1Q20 - chain A; structure by X-ray diffraction, 2.30 A resolution.

Chain A:
Name: sulfotransferase family, cytosolic, 2B, member 1 isoform b
Source organism: Homo sapiens
UniProt: O00204 (ST2B1_HUMAN); residues 19-312 here = UniProt positions 19-312
Chain sequence (299 residues; row label = number of the first residue in the row):
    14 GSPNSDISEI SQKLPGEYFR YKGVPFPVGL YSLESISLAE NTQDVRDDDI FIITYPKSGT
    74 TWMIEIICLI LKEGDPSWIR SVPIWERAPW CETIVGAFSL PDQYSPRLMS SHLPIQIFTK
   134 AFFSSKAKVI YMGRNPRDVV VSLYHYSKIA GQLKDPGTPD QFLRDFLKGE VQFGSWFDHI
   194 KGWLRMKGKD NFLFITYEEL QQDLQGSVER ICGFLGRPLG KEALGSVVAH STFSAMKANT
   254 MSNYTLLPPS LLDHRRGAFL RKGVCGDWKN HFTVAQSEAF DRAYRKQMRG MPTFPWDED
Disordered / not traced: 14-17, 312
Sequence notes: cloning artifact (14-18)
Swiss-Prot annotation at these positions:
  - active site: His125 (Proton acceptor)
  - binding site (3'-phosphoadenylyl sulfate): Lys70 to Trp75, Arg147, Ser155, Tyr210, Ser244 to Met249, Arg274 to Gly276
  - binding site (substrate): Trp98, Trp103, His125
Bound ions: Na+: Ser160, Ala163, Leu166
Residues lining bound ligands:
  - adenosine-3'-5'-diphosphate (A3P): Pro69, Lys70, Ser71, Gly72, Thr73, Thr74, Trp75, Arg147, Ser155, Tyr210, Gln214, Ser244, Thr245, Phe246, Met249, Phe272, Leu273, Arg274, Lys275, Gly276
  - (3beta)-3-hydroxypregn-5-en-20-one (PLO): Ile20, Leu43, Tyr44, Trp98, Trp103, Thr106, Val108, His125, Tyr159, Gln165, Tyr257, Leu260, Leu264, Phe272
From the paper describing this entry:
  - binding site for adenosine-3'-5'-diphosphate: Lys70, Ser71, Gly72, Thr73, Thr74, Trp75, Arg147, Ser155, Tyr210, Ser244, Phe246, Arg274, Lys275, Gly276
  - binding site for (3beta)-3-hydroxypregn-5-en-20-one: Ile20, Leu43, Tyr44, Trp98, Trp103, Thr106, Val108, His125, Tyr159, Gln165, Tyr257, Leu260, Leu264, Phe272
  - catalytic residues: Lys70, His125 (proposed by the authors, not directly observed)
  - conformationally variable residues (order/disorder transition): Asp19 to Lys26
  - mutagenesis - I20A, I23A: abolished catalytic activity on cholesterol (citing earlier work)
  - specificity-determining residues: Ile20, Ile23 (proposed by the authors, not directly observed)
  - contacts within the chain: Ile23-Leu27, Ile23-Gly42, Ile23-Leu43 (proposed by the authors, not directly observed)

In short:
Ligands of chain A: adenosine-3'-5'-diphosphate and (3beta)-3-hydroxypregn-5-en-20-one. Ser160, Ala163 and
Leu166 form the Na+ site. Curated annotation (UniProt) lists active-site residue His125, 18 residues binding
3'-phosphoadenylyl sulfate and 3 substrate-binding residues. The paper reports catalytic residues Lys70 and
His125; I20A and I23A abolish catalytic activity on cholesterol.
Chain A is sulfotransferase family, cytosolic, 2B, member 1 isoform b (Homo sapiens); the structure, Crystal
Structure of human cholesterol sulfotransferase (SULT2B1b) in the presence of PAP and pregnenolone, was
determined by X-ray diffraction, deposited together with 1Q1Q, 1Q1Z and 1Q22.
